Entry 1N36 (X-ray diffraction, 3.65 A resolution); this record covers chains A and T of the 21 polymer chains in the assembly.

# Chain A
Molecule: 16S ribosomal RNA
Organism: Thermus thermophilus
Sequence (1522 nucleotides; row label = number of the first residue in the row; note: 42 numbers in that range are skipped by the numbering (no residue carries them; nothing is unmodelled there); a row labelled like 190A-190L holds insertion residues (190A, then the next letters in order); numbering starts at 0):
     0 UUUGUUGGAG AGUUUGAUCC UGGCUCAGGG UGAACGCUGG CGGCGUGCCU AAGACAUGCA
    60 AGUCGUGCGG G
    73 CCGCGGGGUU UU
    88 ACUCCG
    95 UGGUC
   101 AGCGGCGGAC GGGUGAGUAA CGCGUGGGU
  129A G
   130 ACCUACCCGG AAGAGGGGGA CAACCCGGGG AAACUCGGGC UAAUCCCCCA UGUGGACCCG
   190 C
190A-190L CCCUUGGGGUGU
   191 GUCCAAAGGG CUUU
   216 GCCCGCUUCC GGAUGGGCCC GCGUCCCAUC AGCUAGUUGG UGGGGUAAUG GCCCACCAAG
   276 GCGACGACGG GUAGCCGGUC UGAGAGGAUG GCCGGCCACA GGGGCACUGA GACACGGGCC
   336 CCACUCCUAC GGGAGGCAGC AGUUAGGAAU CUUCCGCAAU GGGCGCAAGC CUGACGGAGC
   396 GACGCCGCUU GGAGGAAGAA GCCCUUCGGG GUGUAAACUC CUGAA
   442 CCCGGGACGA AACCCCCGAC GA
   474 GGGGACUGAC GGUACCGGG
   494 GUAAUAGCGC CGGCCAACUC CGUGCCAGCA GCCGCGGUAA UACGGAGGGC GCGAGCGUUA
   554 CCCGGAUUCA CUGGGCGUAA AGGGCGUGUA GGCGGCCUGG GGCGUCCCAU GUGAAAGACC
   614 ACGGCUCAAC CGUGGGGGAG CGUGGGAUAC GCUCAGGCUA GACGGUGGGA GAGGGUGGUG
   674 GAAUUCCCGG AGUAGCGGUG AAAUGCGCAG AUACCGGGAG GAACGCCGAU GGCGAAGGCA
   734 GCCACCUGGU CCACCCGUGA CGCUGAGGCG CGAAAGCGUG GGGAGCAAAC CGGAUUAGAU
   794 ACCCGGGUAG UCCACGCCCU AAACGAUGCG CGCUAGGUCU CUGGGUCU
   848 CCUGGGGGCC GAAGCUAACG CGUUAAGCGC GCCGCCUGGG GAGUACGGCC GCAAGGCUGA
   908 AACUCAAAGG AAUUGACGGG GGCCCGCACA AGCGGUGGAG CAUGUGGUUU AAUUCGAAGC
   968 AACGCGAAGA ACCUUACCAG GCCUUGACAU GCUAGG
 1003A G
  1004 AACCCGGGUG AAAGCCUGGG GUGCCCC
1030A-1030D GCGA
  1031 GGGGAGCCCU AGCACAGGUG CUGCAUGGCC GUCGUCAGCU CGUGCCGUGA GGUGUUGGGU
  1091 UAAGUCCCGC AACGAGCGCA ACCCCCGCCG UUAGUUGCCA GCGGUUCGGC CGGGCACUCU
  1151 AACGGGACUG CCCGCGAAA
  1171 GCGGGAGGAA GGAGGGGACG ACGUCUGGUC AGCAUGGCCC UUACGGCCUG GGCGACACAC
  1231 GUGCUACAAU GCCCACUACA AAGCGAUGCC ACCCGGCAAC GGGGAGCUAA UCGCAAAAAG
  1291 GUGGGCCCAG UUCGGAUUGG GGUCUGCAAC CCGACCCCAU GAAGCCGGAA UCGCUAGUAA
  1351 UCGCGGAUCA G
 1361A C
  1362 CAUGCCGCGG UGAAUACGUU CCCGGGCCUU GUACACACCG CCCGUCACGC CAUGGGAGCG
  1422 GGCUCUACCC GAAGUCGCCG GG
  1446 AGCCUACGGG
  1459 CAGGCGCCGA GGGUAGGGCC CGUGACUGGG GCGAAGUCGU AACAAGGUAG CUGUACCGGA
  1519 AGGUGCGGCU GGAUCACCUC CUUUCU
Disordered / not traced: 0-4, 1535-1538

# Chain T
Molecule: 30S ribosomal protein S20
Organism: Thermus thermophilus
UniProtKB: P80380 (RS20_THET8); numbering as in UniProt (aligned over 1-106)
Chain sequence (106 residues; row label = number of the first residue in the row):
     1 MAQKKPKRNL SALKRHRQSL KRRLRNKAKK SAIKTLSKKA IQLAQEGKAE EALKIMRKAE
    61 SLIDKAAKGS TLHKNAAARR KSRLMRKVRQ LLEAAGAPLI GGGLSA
Disordered / not traced: 1-7

# How chain A and chain T interact
Contacting residue pairs (82; chain A residue first):
  G61(A) - Ala12(T)  base contact
  G102(A) - Lys14(T)  salt bridge to the phosphate
  G102(A) - Arg17(T)  salt bridge to the phosphate
  C103(A) - Lys14(T)  phosphate contact
  C103(A) - Arg17(T)  salt bridge to the phosphate
  C103(A) - Lys21(T)  phosphate contact
  G104(A) - Gln18(T)  phosphate contact
  G104(A) - Lys21(T)  salt bridge to the phosphate
  G105(A) - Gln18(T)  phosphate contact
  G107(A) - Arg15(T)  base contact
  G108(A) - Arg15(T)  base contact
  C132(A) - Asn75(T)  phosphate contact
  C176(A) - Lys29(T)  salt bridge to the phosphate
  C177(A) - Lys65(T)  salt bridge to the phosphate
  G184(A) - Asp64(T)  base contact
  A185(A) - Glu60(T)  base contact
  A185(A) - Ala78(T)  sugar contact
  A185(A) - Lys81(T)  hydrogen bond to the base
  C186(A) - Ala78(T)  sugar contact
  C186(A) - Ser82(T)  hydrogen bond to the phosphate
  C186(A) - Met85(T)  hydrogen bond to the sugar
  C187(A) - Ser82(T)  hydrogen bond to the phosphate
  C187(A) - Met85(T)  sugar contact
  C187(A) - Arg89(T)  hydrogen bond to the sugar
  C187(A) - Leu104(T)  sugar contact
  C187(A) - Ser105(T)  hydrogen bond to the base
  C188(A) - Arg89(T)  hydrogen bond to the sugar
  C188(A) - Ala106(T)  base contact
  U190L(A) - Ser105(T)  hydrogen bond to the base
  U190L(A) - Ala106(T)  base contact
  G191(A) - Gly101(T)  sugar contact
  G191(A) - Gly102(T)  hydrogen bond to the sugar
  G191(A) - Gly103(T)  hydrogen bond to the base
  G191(A) - Leu104(T)  base contact
  G191(A) - Ser105(T)  hydrogen bond to the base
  U192(A) - Arg57(T)  hydrogen bond to the phosphate
  U192(A) - Glu60(T)  hydrogen bond to the sugar
  U192(A) - Gly102(T)  sugar contact
  U192(A) - Gly103(T)  hydrogen bond to the sugar
  C193(A) - Arg57(T)  salt bridge to the phosphate
  C193(A) - Glu60(T)  sugar contact
  C193(A) - Ser61(T)  phosphate contact
  C193(A) - Asp64(T)  sugar contact
  C194(A) - Ser61(T)  phosphate contact
  C194(A) - Lys68(T)  hydrogen bond to the sugar
  A195(A) - Lys68(T)  sugar contact
  U223(A) - Lys68(T)  sugar contact
  G259(A) - Arg83(T)  salt bridge to the phosphate
  G259(A) - Lys87(T)  phosphate contact
  G260(A) - Arg83(T)  hydrogen bond to the base
  U261(A) - Arg79(T)  salt bridge to the phosphate
  U261(A) - Arg83(T)  base contact
  A262(A) - Lys74(T)  salt bridge to the phosphate
  A262(A) - Asn75(T)  sugar contact
  A263(A) - Arg79(T)  salt bridge to the phosphate
  C322(A) - Arg23(T)  sugar contact
  U323(A) - Ser19(T)  sugar contact
  U323(A) - Arg22(T)  hydrogen bond to the sugar
  U323(A) - Arg23(T)  phosphate contact
  U323(A) - Asn26(T)  hydrogen bond to the phosphate
  G324(A) - Arg22(T)  salt bridge to the phosphate
  G324(A) - Asn26(T)  hydrogen bond to the phosphate
  G324(A) - Ser70(T)  hydrogen bond to the phosphate
  A325(A) - Ser70(T)  phosphate contact
  A325(A) - Lys74(T)  phosphate contact
  G326(A) - Lys74(T)  salt bridge to the phosphate
  G331(A) - Leu10(T)  sugar contact
  G332(A) - Leu10(T)  phosphate contact
  G333(A) - His16(T)  hydrogen bond to the sugar
  C1437(A) - Lys34(T)  phosphate contact
  G1438(A) - Lys34(T)  salt bridge to the phosphate
  C1439(A) - Lys38(T)  salt bridge to the phosphate
  G1441(A) - Thr35(T)  hydrogen bond to the base
  G1453(A) - Leu36(T)  sugar contact
  G1453(A) - Lys39(T)  hydrogen bond to the phosphate
  G1454(A) - Thr35(T)  phosphate contact
  G1454(A) - Lys39(T)  salt bridge to the phosphate
  G1455(A) - Ala28(T)  sugar contact
  G1455(A) - Ser31(T)  hydrogen bond to the phosphate
  G1455(A) - Ala32(T)  sugar contact
  G1455(A) - Thr35(T)  hydrogen bond to the phosphate
  C1459(A) - Ser31(T)  hydrogen bond to the phosphate
Interface residues without a listed pair, chain A (51 interface residues in all): A60, C131, C178, G258, A349, U1436, C1440, A1460
Interface residues without a listed pair, chain T (47 interface residues in all): Arg8, Lys27, Arg86

# Overview
The interface between chain A and chain T involves 51 residues on one side and 47 on the other, with 26
hydrogen bonds and 16 salt bridges. Polar contacts include A185(A)-Lys81(T), C187(A)-Ser105(T) and
U190L(A)-Ser105(T).
Chain A is 16S ribosomal RNA and chain T is 30S ribosomal protein S20, both from Thermus thermophilus; the
structure, Structure of the Thermus thermophilus 30S ribosomal subunit in the presence of crystallographically
disordered codon and ..., was determined by X-ray diffraction, deposited together with 1N32, 1N33 and 1N34.
